PDB entry 3UHA | X-ray diffraction, 2.30 A resolution | chains A and B

Chain A (and B):
Name: Saccharopine dehydrogenase [NAD+, L-lysine-forming]
Organism: Saccharomyces cerevisiae
Notes: EC 1.5.1.7; chain B of this document is another copy of the same molecule, construct and numbering; everything in this record applies to it too
UniProtKB: P38998 (LYS1_YEAST); residues 1-373 here = UniProt positions 1-373
Amino-acid sequence (373 residues; numbered 1 to 373; the number before each row is that of its first residue):
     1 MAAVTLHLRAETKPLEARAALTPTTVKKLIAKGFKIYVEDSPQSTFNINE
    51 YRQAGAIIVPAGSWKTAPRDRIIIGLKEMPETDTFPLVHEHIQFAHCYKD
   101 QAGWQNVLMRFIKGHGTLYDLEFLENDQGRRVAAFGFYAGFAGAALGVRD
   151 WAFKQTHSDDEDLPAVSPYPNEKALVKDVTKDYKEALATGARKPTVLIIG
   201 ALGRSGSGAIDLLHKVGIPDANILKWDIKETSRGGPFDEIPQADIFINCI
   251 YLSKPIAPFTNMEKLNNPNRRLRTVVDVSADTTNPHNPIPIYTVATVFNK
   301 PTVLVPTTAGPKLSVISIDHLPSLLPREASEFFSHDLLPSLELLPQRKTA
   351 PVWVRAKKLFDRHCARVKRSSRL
Not modelled in the structure: 1-2, 368-373
Sequence notes: engineered mutation S205 (Cys in P38998)
Residues lining bound ligands: NAD (nicotinamide-adenine-dinucleotide): R130, F135, G136, A139, I199, G200, L202, G203, R204, S205, G206, D227, I228, T231, I250, Y251, I256, F259, V278, S279, D281, I318, D319, H320, L321, P322
Curated features (UniProtKB/Swiss-Prot):
  - motif: S371 to L373 (Microbody targeting signal)
  - active site: K77 (Proton acceptor), H96 (Proton donor)
  - binding site (L-saccharopine): R18, K77, Q101, R131, F135, S279 to D281
  - binding site (NAD(+)): R130, G203, R204, D227, T231, Y251, V278, I318 to L321
  - modified residue: A2 (N-acetylalanine)
  - mutagenesis: K77 (K77M: Decreases the turnover number 145-fold. Decreases the turnover number 700-fold; when associated with Gln-96), H96 (H96Q: Decreases the turnover number 28-fold. Decreases the turnover number 700-fold; when associated with Met-77)

How chain A and chain B interact:
Residue-residue contacts (27):
  N126(A) with L202(B)
  D127(A) with K225(B)
  Q128(A) with L202(B); K225(B); D227(B); E230(B)
  L202(A) with N126(B); Q128(B)
  H214(A) with L343(B)
  P219(A) with Q346(B)
  D220(A) with L343(B); Q346(B); A350(B); P351(B)
  A221(A) with T349(B); P351(B)
  K225(A) with D127(B); Q128(B)
  D227(A) with Q128(B)
  E230(A) with Q128(B)
  L343(A) with H214(B); D220(B)
  Q346(A) with P219(B); D220(B)
  T349(A) with A221(B)
  A350(A) with D220(B)
  P351(A) with D220(B)
Also at the interface, not in a pair above, chain A (17 interface residues in all): W226
Also at the interface, not in a pair above, chain B (17 interface residues in all): W226

Summary:
The chain A/chain B interface involves 17 residues from each chain. Bound to chain A: NAD. UniProt lists
active-site residues K77(A) and H96(A), 8 L-saccharopine-binding residues, 11 NAD+-binding residues and 2
mutagenesis sites on chain A.
Both chains are Saccharopine dehydrogenase [NAD+, L-lysine-forming] (Saccharomyces cerevisiae). Entry 3UHA
(Crystal Structure of Saccharopine Dehydrogenase from Saccharomyces cervisiae complexed with NAD) was
determined by X-ray diffraction (same publication as 3UGK and 3UH1).
